4UNW - chains A and D of the 6 polymer chains in the assembly; structure by X-ray diffraction, 2.60 A resolution.

# Chain A
Protein: H3 haemagglutinin HA1 chain
From: Influenza A virus (A/EQ/NEWMARKET/93/(H3N8))
Reference sequence: Q82847 (Q82847_9INFA); residues 7-329 here correspond to UniProt positions 22-344 (UniProt number = residue number + 15)
Sequence (323 residues; numbered 7 to 329; the number before each row is that of its first residue):
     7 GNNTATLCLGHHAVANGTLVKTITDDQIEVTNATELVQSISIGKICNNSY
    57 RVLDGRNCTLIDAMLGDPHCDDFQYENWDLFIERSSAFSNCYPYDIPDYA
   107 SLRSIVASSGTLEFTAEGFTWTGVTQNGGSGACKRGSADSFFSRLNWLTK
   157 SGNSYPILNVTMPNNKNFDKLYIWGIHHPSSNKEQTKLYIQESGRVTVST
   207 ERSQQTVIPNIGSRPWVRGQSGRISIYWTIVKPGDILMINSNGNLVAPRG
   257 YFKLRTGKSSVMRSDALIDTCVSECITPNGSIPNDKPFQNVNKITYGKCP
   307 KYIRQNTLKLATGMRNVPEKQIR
Unresolved in the structure: 7, 328-329
Cystine bridges: Cys-52/Cys-277, Cys-64/Cys-76, Cys-97/Cys-139, Cys-281/Cys-305
Covalent attachments: N-acetylglucosamine (NAG) linked to Asn-38, Asn-53, Asn-63, Asn-285; glycan linked to Asn-165
What the authors report for this chain:
  - specificity-determining residues: Trp-222

# Chain D
Protein: H3 haemagglutinin HA2 chain
From: Influenza A virus (A/EQ/NEWMARKET/93/(H3N8))
Sequence (173 residues; row label = number of the first residue in the row):
     1 GIFGAIAGFIENGWEGMVDGWYGFRYQNSEGTGQAADLKSTQAAIDQING
    51 KLNRVIERTNEKFHQIEKEFSEVEGRIQDLEKYVEDTKIDLWSYNAELLV
   101 ALENQHTIDLTDAEMNKLFEKTRRQLRENAEDMGGGCFKIYHKCDNACIG
   151 SIRNGTYDHYIYRDEALNNRFQI
Unresolved in the structure: 173
Cystine bridges: Cys-144/Cys-148
Covalent attachments: glycan linked to Asn-154
What the authors report for this chain:
  - post-translational modification sites: Asn-154 (proposed by the authors, not directly observed)

# Chain A / chain D interface
Residue-residue contacts - 9 pairs, chain A then chain D:
  Lys-27(A) with Arg-54(D)
  Thr-28(A) with Arg-54(D), hydrogen bond (backbone-side chain)
  Ile-29(A) with Lys-51(D); Arg-54(D); Glu-103(D)
  Thr-30(A) with Gln-47(D); Gly-50(D)
  Asp-31(A) with Arg-54(D)
  Asp-32(A) with Arg-54(D), salt bridge
Interface residues without a listed pair, chain A (7 interface residues in all): Arg-310
Interface residues without a listed pair, chain D (7 interface residues in all): Lys-62, His-106

# Overview
Chain A and chain D each contribute 7 residues to their interface; the contacts include 1 hydrogen bond and 1
salt bridge. Polar contacts include Asp-32(A)/Arg-54(D) and Thr-28(A)/Arg-54(D). N-acetylglucosamine is
covalently linked to Asn-38(A), Asn-53(A), Asn-63(A) and Asn-285(A). The paper reports the specificity
determinant Trp-222(A); a modification site at Asn-154(D).
Here chain A is H3 haemagglutinin HA1 chain and chain D is H3 haemagglutinin HA2 chain, both from Influenza A
virus (A/EQ/NEWMARKET/93/(H3N8)). Entry 4UNW (Structure of the A_Equine_Newmarket_2_93 H3 haemagglutinin) was
determined by X-ray diffraction (same publication as 4UNX, 4UNY, 4UNZ, 4UO0, 4UO1, 4UO2 and 8 further
entries).
